Entry 3FAN (X-ray diffraction, 1.90 A resolution); this record covers chain A.

[Chain A]
Protein: Non-structural protein
Organism: Porcine respiratory and reproductive syndrome virus
Notes: EC 3.4.21.114; fragment: UniProt residues 1780-1983
Reference sequence: A1E8J1 (A1E8J1_PRRSV); residues 1-204 here correspond to UniProt positions 1780-1983 (UniProt number = residue number + 1779)
Chain sequence (213 residues; each row starts with the number of its first residue; numbers below 1 keep their minus sign (Gly-8 is residue -8)):
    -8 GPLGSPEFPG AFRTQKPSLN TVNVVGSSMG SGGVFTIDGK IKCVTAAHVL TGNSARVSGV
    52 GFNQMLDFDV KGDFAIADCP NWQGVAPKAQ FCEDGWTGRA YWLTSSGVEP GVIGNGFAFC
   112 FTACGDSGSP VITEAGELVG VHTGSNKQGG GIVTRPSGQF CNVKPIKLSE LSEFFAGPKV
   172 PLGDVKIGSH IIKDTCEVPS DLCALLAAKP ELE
Not modelled in the structure: -8 to 2, 136-140, 200-204
Sequence notes: expression tag (-8 to 0)
What the authors report for this chain:
  - catalytic residues: His39, Asp64, Ser118
  - specificity-determining residues: His133
  - mutagenesis - S118A: abolished catalytic activity
  - mutagenesis - F112A: increased catalytic activity
  - contacts within the chain: Arg4-Glu100 (hydrogen bond), Thr5-Val99 (hydrogen bond)

[Overview]
The paper reports catalytic residues His39, Asp64 and Ser118; S118A abolishes catalytic activity.
Chain A is Non-structural protein (Porcine respiratory and reproductive syndrome virus); the structure,
Crystal structure of chymotrypsin-like protease/proteinase (3CLSP/Nsp4) of porcine reproductive and
respiratory syndrome virus (PRRSV), was determined by X-ray diffraction, deposited together with 3FAO.
